7WB4 - chains E and D of the 27 polymer chains in the assembly; structure by electron microscopy, 5.60 A resolution (low resolution: residue-level contacts below are approximate; hydrogen-bond / salt-bridge calls are withheld).

Chain E:
Name: outer Nup160
From: Xenopus laevis
Reference sequence: A0A1L8GIX3 (A0A1L8GIX3_XENLA); numbering as in UniProt (aligned over 1-1435)
Amino-acid sequence (1435 residues; row label = number of the first residue in the row):
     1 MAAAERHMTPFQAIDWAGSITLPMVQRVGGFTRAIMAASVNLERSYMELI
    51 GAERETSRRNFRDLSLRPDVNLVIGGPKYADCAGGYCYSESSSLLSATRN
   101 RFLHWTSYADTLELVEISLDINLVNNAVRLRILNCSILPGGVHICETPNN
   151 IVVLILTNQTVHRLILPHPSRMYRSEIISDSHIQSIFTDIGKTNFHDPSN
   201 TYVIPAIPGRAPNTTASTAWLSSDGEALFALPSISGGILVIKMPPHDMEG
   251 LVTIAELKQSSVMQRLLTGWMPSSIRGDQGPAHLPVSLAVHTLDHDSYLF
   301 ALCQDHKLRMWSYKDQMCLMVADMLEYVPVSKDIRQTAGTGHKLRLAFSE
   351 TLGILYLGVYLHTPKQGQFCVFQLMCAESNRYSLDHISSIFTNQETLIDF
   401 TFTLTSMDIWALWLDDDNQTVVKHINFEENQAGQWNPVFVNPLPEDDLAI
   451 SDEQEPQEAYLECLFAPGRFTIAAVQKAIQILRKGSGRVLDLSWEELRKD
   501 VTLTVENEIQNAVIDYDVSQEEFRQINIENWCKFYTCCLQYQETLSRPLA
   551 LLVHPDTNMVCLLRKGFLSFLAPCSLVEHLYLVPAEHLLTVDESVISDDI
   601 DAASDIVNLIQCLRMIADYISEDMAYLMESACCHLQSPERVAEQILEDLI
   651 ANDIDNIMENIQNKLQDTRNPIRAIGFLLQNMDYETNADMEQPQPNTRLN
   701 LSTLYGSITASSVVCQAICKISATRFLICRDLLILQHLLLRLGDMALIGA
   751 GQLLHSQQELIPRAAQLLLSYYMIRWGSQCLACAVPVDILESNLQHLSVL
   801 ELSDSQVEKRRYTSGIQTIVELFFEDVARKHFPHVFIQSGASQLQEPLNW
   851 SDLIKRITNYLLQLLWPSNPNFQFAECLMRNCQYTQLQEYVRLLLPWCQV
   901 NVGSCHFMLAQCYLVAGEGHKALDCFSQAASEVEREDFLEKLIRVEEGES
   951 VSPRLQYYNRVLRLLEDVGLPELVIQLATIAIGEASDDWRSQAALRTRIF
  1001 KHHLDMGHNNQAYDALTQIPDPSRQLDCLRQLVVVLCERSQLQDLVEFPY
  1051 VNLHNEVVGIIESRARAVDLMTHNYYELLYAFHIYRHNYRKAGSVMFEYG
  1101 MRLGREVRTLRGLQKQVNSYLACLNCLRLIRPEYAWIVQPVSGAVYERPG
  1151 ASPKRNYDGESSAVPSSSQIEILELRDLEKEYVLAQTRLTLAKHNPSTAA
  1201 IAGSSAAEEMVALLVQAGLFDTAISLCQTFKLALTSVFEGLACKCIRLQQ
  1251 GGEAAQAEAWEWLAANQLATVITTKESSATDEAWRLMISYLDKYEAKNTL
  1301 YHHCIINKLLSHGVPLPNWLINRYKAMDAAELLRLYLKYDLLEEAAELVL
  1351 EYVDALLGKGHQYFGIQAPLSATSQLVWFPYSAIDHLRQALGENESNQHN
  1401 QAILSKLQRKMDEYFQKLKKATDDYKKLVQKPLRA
Unresolved in the structure: 1-40, 429-432, 945-951, 1146-1166

Chain D:
Name: Nucleoporin SEH1-B
From: Xenopus laevis
Reference sequence: Q6GNF1 (SEH1B_XENLA); numbering as in UniProt (aligned over 1-360)
Amino-acid sequence (360 residues; row label = number of the first residue in the row):
     1 MFVARSIAADHKDLIHDVSFDFHGRRMATCSSDQSVKVWDKSENVNWHCT
    51 ASWKTHSGSVWRVTWAHPEFGQVLASCSFDRTAAVWEEIVGESNDKLRGQ
   101 SHWVKRTTLVDSRTSVTDVKFAPKHMGLMLATCSADGVVRIYEAPDVMNL
   151 SQWSLQHEISCKLSCSCISWNPSSSRAHSPMIAVGSDDSSPNIMGKVQIY
   201 EYNENTRKYAKAETLMSVSDPVHDIAFAPNLGRSFHILAVATKDVRIFTM
   251 KPLRKELSSSGGVTKFENHTVAQFDNHNSQVWRVSWNITGTVLASSGDDG
   301 TVRLWKANYMDNWKCIGVLKGDGNPVGNSFQGIFGSSIGSASHGLQNSVN
   351 GTSTSGRKHS
Unresolved in the structure: 92-98, 112, 151, 328-360

How chain E and chain D interact:
Contacting residue pairs (7; chain E residue first):
  Thr-1273(E) / Pro-145(D)
  Thr-1273(E) / Asp-146(D)
  Thr-1273(E) / Val-147(D)
  Thr-1274(E) / Gly-127(D)
  Lys-1275(E) / His-125(D)
  Lys-1275(E) / Met-126(D)
  Lys-1275(E) / Gly-127(D)
Other interface residues (no listed pair), chain E (5 interface residues in all): Pro-1315, Asn-1318
Other interface residues (no listed pair), chain D (9 interface residues in all): Leu-128, Gln-156, Thr-206

Summary:
The interface between chain E and chain D involves 5 residues on one side and 9 on the other.
Here chain E is outer Nup160 and chain D is Nucleoporin SEH1-B, both from Xenopus laevis. Entry 7WB4 (Cryo-EM
structure of the NR subunit from X. laevis NPC) was determined by electron microscopy.
